Entry 6HK3 (X-ray diffraction, 2.35 A resolution); this record covers chain A.

== Chain A ==
Name: Glycogen synthase kinase-3 beta
From: Homo sapiens
Notes: EC 2.7.11.26, 2.7.11.1
UniProt: P49841 (GSK3B_HUMAN); residue numbers follow UniProt; this construct covers 35-384
Chain sequence (350 residues; each row starts with the number of its first residue):
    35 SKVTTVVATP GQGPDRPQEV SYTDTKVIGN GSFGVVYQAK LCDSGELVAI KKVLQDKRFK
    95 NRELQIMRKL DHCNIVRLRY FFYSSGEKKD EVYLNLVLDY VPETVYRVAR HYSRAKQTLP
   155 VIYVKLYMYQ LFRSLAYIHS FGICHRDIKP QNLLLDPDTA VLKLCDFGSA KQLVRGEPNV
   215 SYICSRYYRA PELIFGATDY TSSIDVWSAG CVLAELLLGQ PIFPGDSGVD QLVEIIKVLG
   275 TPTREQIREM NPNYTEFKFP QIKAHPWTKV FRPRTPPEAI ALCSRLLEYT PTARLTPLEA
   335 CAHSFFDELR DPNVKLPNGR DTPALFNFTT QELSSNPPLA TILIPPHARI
Modified residues: Tyr216 (O-phosphotyrosine; PTR)
Small-molecule neighbours:
  - G8B (3-azanyl-N-(2-methoxyphenyl)-6-[4-(4-methylpiperazin-1-yl)sulfonylphenyl]pyrazine-2-carboxamide): Ile62, Gly63, Phe67, Val70, Ala83, Lys85, Val110, Leu132, Asp133, Tyr134, Val135, Pro136, Thr138, Arg141, Leu188, Cys199, Asp200
  - malonate ion (MLI): Arg96, Arg180, Lys205, Asn213, Val214, Tyr234

== In short ==
Ligands of chain A: compound G8B and malonate ion.
Chain A is Glycogen synthase kinase-3 beta (Homo sapiens); the structure, Crystal structure of GSK-3B in
complex with pyrazine inhibitor C44, was determined by X-ray diffraction, deposited together with 6HK4 and
6HK7.
